Entry 4QVM (X-ray diffraction, 2.80 A resolution); this record covers chains N and a of the 28 polymer chains in the assembly.

[Chain N]
Name: Proteasome subunit beta type-1
From: Saccharomyces cerevisiae
Notes: EC 3.4.25.1
UniProt: P38624 (PSB1_YEAST); residues 1-196 here correspond to UniProt positions 20-215 (UniProt number = residue number + 19)
Amino-acid sequence (196 residues; row label = number of the first residue in the row):
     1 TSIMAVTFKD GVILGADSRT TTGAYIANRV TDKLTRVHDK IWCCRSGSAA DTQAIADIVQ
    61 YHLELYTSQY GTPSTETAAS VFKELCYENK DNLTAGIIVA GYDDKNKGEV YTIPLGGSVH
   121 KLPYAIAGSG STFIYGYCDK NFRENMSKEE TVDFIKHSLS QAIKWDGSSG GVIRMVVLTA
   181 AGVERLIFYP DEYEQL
Curated features (UniProtKB/Swiss-Prot):
  - active site: Thr1 (Nucleophile)
Covalent attachments: bortezomib (BO2) linked to Thr1
Metal / ion sites: Mg2+: Ile163, Asp166, Ser169
Small-molecule neighbours: bortezomib (BO2; N-[(1R)-1-(dihydroxyboryl)-3-methylbutyl]-N-(pyrazin-2-ylcarbonyl)-L-phenylalaninamide): Arg19, Thr20, Thr21, Thr22, Ala27, Lys33, Arg45, Ser46, Gly47, Ser48, Ala49, Thr52, Ser168

[Chain a]
Name: Proteasome subunit beta type-7
From: Saccharomyces cerevisiae
Notes: EC 3.4.25.1
UniProt: P30657 (PSB7_YEAST); residues -12 to 233 here correspond to UniProt positions 21-266 (UniProt number = residue number + 33)
Amino-acid sequence (246 residues; row label = number of the first residue in the row; numbers below 1 keep their minus sign (Thr-12 is residue -12)):
   -12 TQIANAGASP MVNTQQPIVT GTSVISMKYD NGVIIAADNL GSYGSLLRFN GVERLIPVGD
    48 NTVVGISGDI SDMQHIERLL KDLVTENAYD NPLADAEEAL EPSYIFEYLA TVMYQRRSKM
   108 NPLWNAIIVA GVQSNGDQFL RYVNLLGVTY SSPTLATGFG AHMANPLLRK VVDRESDIPK
   168 TTVQVAEEAI VNAMRVLYYR DARSSRNFSL AIIDKNTGLT FKKNLQVENM KWDFAKDIKG
   228 YGTQKI
Unresolved in the structure: -12 to 0

[Chain N / chain a interface]
Contacting residue pairs (65; chain N residue first):
  Arg19(N) - Ala189(a)
  Thr21(N) - Ala189(a)
  Ala24(N) - Phe146(a)  hydrophobic
  Ala24(N) - Arg187(a)
  Ala24(N) - Asp188(a)
  Ala24(N) - Ala189(a)  hydrogen bond (backbone-backbone)
  Tyr25(N) - Phe146(a)
  Tyr25(N) - Arg187(a)
  Ile26(N) - Tyr186(a)
  Ile26(N) - Arg187(a)  hydrogen bond (backbone-backbone)
  Ile26(N) - Asp188(a)
  Ile26(N) - Ala189(a)
  Ala27(N) - Arg187(a)  hydrogen bond (backbone-side chain)
  Asn28(N) - Arg187(a)
  Arg29(N) - Tyr186(a)
  Arg29(N) - Arg187(a)
  Arg29(N) - Lys218(a)  hydrogen bond (side chain-backbone)
  Arg29(N) - Trp219(a)
  Arg29(N) - Phe221(a)
  Val30(N) - Phe221(a)  hydrophobic
  Val30(N) - Ala222(a)  hydrophobic
  Val30(N) - Ile225(a)  hydrophobic
  Asp32(N) - Lys226(a)
  Asp32(N) - Gly227(a)  hydrogen bond (side chain-backbone)
  Asp32(N) - Gln231(a)
  Leu34(N) - Gln231(a)
  Thr35(N) - Tyr228(a)
  Thr35(N) - Gln231(a)
  Arg36(N) - Gln231(a)  hydrogen bond (backbone-side chain)
  Arg36(N) - Ile233(a)
  Trp42(N) - Gln231(a)
  Trp42(N) - Ile233(a)
  Arg45(N) - Tyr228(a)
  Gln53(N) - Tyr228(a)  hydrogen bond (backbone-side chain)
  Ala56(N) - Tyr228(a)
  Asp57(N) - Tyr228(a)  hydrogen bond
  Phe133(N) - Leu33(a)  hydrophobic
  Lys164(N) - Leu34(a)
  Trp165(N) - Ser32(a)
  Trp165(N) - Leu33(a)
  Trp165(N) - Leu34(a)  hydrogen bond (backbone-backbone)
  Trp165(N) - Arg35(a)
  Trp165(N) - Asn37(a)
  Asp166(N) - Ser32(a)
  Gly167(N) - Ser32(a)  hydrogen bond (backbone-backbone)
  Gly167(N) - Leu34(a)
  Gly167(N) - Ala189(a)
  Gly171(N) - Trp219(a)
  Val172(N) - Trp219(a)  hydrophobic
  Val172(N) - Ala222(a)  hydrophobic
  Arg174(N) - Ala222(a)  hydrogen bond (side chain-backbone)
  Arg174(N) - Ile225(a)  hydrogen bond (side chain-backbone)
  Arg185(N) - Lys226(a)
  Arg185(N) - Gln231(a)
  Arg185(N) - Ile233(a)  hydrogen bond (side chain-backbone)
  Ile187(N) - Ala222(a)  hydrophobic
  Ile187(N) - Lys223(a)
  Tyr189(N) - Trp219(a)
  Tyr189(N) - Asp220(a)  hydrogen bond
  Tyr189(N) - Lys223(a)
  Pro190(N) - Met217(a)  hydrophobic
  Pro190(N) - Trp219(a)
  Asp191(N) - Arg193(a)  salt bridge
  Glu194(N) - Tyr185(a)  hydrogen bond
  Glu194(N) - Arg193(a)  salt bridge
Also at the interface, not in a pair above, chain N (35 interface residues in all): Ile163, Ser168, Val183
Also at the interface, not in a pair above, chain a (27 interface residues in all): Met150, Arg190

[Summary]
35 residues of chain N face 27 of chain a across their interface, with 15 hydrogen bonds and 2 salt bridges.
Polar pairs include Asp191(N)-Arg193(a), Glu194(N)-Arg193(a) and Ala27(N)-Arg187(a). Bortezomib is covalently
linked to Thr1(N). Curated annotation (UniProt) lists active-site residue Thr1(N) on chain N.
Here chain N is Proteasome subunit beta type-1 and chain a is Proteasome subunit beta type-7, both from
Saccharomyces cerevisiae. Entry 4QVM (yCP beta5-M45A mutant in complex with bortezomib) was determined by
X-ray diffraction, deposited together with 4QUX, 4QUY, 4QV0, 4QV1, 4QV3, 4QV4 and 42 further entries.
